Entry 2H2E (X-ray diffraction, 2.60 A resolution); this record covers chain A.

Chain A:
Molecule: Ribulose-1,5 bisphosphate carboxylase/oxygenase large subunit N-methyltransferase
Source organism: Pisum sativum
Notes: EC 2.1.1.127; fragment: Rubisco LSMT (Residues 49-482)
UniProt: Q43088 (RBCMT_PEA); residues 49-482 here = UniProt positions 49-482
Amino-acid sequence (440 residues; numbered 49 to 488; the number before each row is that of its first residue):
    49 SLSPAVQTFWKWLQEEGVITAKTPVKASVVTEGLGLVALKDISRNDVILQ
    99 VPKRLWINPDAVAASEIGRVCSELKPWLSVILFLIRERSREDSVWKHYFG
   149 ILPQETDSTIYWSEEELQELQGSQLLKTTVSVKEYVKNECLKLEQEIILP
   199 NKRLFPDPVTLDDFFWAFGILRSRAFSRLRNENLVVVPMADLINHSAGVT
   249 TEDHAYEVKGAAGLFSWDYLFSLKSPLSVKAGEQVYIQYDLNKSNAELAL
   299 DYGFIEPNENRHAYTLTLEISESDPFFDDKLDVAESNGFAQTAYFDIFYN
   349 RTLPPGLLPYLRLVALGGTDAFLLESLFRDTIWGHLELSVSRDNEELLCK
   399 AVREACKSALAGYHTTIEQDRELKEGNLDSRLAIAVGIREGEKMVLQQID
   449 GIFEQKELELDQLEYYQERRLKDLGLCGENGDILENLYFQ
Unresolved in the structure: 49, 228-230, 257-266, 487-488
Differences from the reference sequence: cloning artifact (483-488)
Small-molecule neighbours:
  - lysine (LYS): Ser221, Arg222, Ala223, Phe224, Ser225, Arg226, Asp239, Tyr287, Tyr300
  - s-5'-azamethionine-5'-deoxyadenosine (SA8): Glu80, Gly81, Leu82, Gly83, Pro151, Thr154, Ser221, Arg222, Asp239, Leu240, Ile241, Asn242, His243, Tyr287, Phe302
UniProt features mapped onto this chain:
  - binding site (S-adenosyl-L-methionine): Glu80 to Leu82, Arg222, Asn242, His243
  - binding site (substrate): Arg222, Arg226, Asp239, Tyr254, Tyr287, Tyr300
  - mutagenesis: Glu281 (E281Q: No effect on substrate affinity, but reduced catalytic activity)

Overview:
Ligands of chain A: s-5'-azamethionine-5'-deoxyadenosine and lysine. UniProt lists 6
S-adenosyl-L-methionine-binding residues, 6 substrate-binding residues and one mutagenesis site.
Chain A is Ribulose-1,5 bisphosphate carboxylase/oxygenase large subunit N-methyltransferase (Pisum sativum);
the structure, Structure of Rubisco LSMT bound to AzaAdoMet and Lysine, was determined by X-ray diffraction
(same publication as 2H21, 2H23 and 2H2J).
